PDB entry 2QF3 | X-ray diffraction, 2.04 A resolution | chains A and B of the 3 polymer chains in the assembly

Chain A (and B):
Molecule: Protease degS
Source organism: Escherichia coli
Notes: EC 3.4.21.-; chain B of this document is another copy of the same molecule, construct and numbering; everything in this record applies to it too
Reference sequence: P0AEE3 (DEGS_ECOLI); numbering as in UniProt (aligned over 27-256)
Sequence (243 residues; each row starts with the number of its first residue):
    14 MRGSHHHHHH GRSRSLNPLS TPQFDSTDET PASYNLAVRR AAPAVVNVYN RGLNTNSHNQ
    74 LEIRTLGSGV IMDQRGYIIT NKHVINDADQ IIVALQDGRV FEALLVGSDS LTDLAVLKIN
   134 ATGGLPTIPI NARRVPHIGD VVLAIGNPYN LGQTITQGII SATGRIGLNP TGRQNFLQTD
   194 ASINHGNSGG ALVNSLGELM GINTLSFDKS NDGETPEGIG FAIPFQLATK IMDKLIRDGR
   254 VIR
Disordered / not traced: 14-35, 67-70, 179-187, 221-228 (chain B: 14-37, 68-74, 221-227, 252-256)
Construct notes: expression tag (14-26)
UniProt features mapped onto this chain:
  - active site (Charge relay system): H96, D126, S201
  - binding site (substrate): T184
  - mutagenesis: D122 (D122A: Causes substantial reduction of peptidase activity. Binds activator peptides), Y162 (Y162A: Loss of peptidase activity. Binds activator peptides; Y162F: Loss of 60% of peptidase activity), R178 (R178A: Causes substantial reduction of peptidase activity), P183 (P183A: Loss of peptidase activity. Also affects an interface contact between the PDZ and protease domains), Q191 (Q191A: Loss of peptidase activity), H198 (H198A: Behaves like wild-type; H198P: Partially bypasses the requirement for peptide activation, acts synergistically with mutations that disrupt contacts between the protease and PDZ domains and ...), S201 (S201A: Does not restore RseA degradation in a degS disruption. Loss of RseA degradation), E227 (E227A: Loss of peptidase activity), K243 (K243D: Increases the basal rate of RseA cleavage 3-fold, acts synergistically with an rseB disruption), R256 (R256A: Dramatically increases the basal rate of RseA cleavage; R256D: Dramatically increases the basal rate of RseA cleavage)

Interface between chain A and chain B:
Contacting residue pairs - 55 pairs, chain A then chain B:
  F37(A) - R53(B)
  F37(A) - P142(B)  hydrophobic
  S39(A) - R53(B)
  S39(A) - R147(B)  hydrogen bond (backbone-side chain)
  S39(A) - L209(B)
  S39(A) - E211(B)  hydrogen bond
  T40(A) - N144(B)
  T40(A) - R146(B)
  T40(A) - R147(B)
  E42(A) - R53(B)  salt bridge
  E42(A) - R147(B)  hydrogen bond (backbone-side chain)
  E42(A) - L209(B)
  T43(A) - L209(B)
  P44(A) - R147(B)
  P44(A) - N207(B)
  P44(A) - S208(B)
  P44(A) - L209(B)  hydrophobic
  A45(A) - D153(B)
  A45(A) - V154(B)  hydrogen bond (backbone-backbone)
  A45(A) - S208(B)  hydrogen bond (backbone-side chain)
  S46(A) - G152(B)
  S46(A) - D153(B)  hydrogen bond
  Y47(A) - G152(B)  hydrogen bond (backbone-backbone)
  Y47(A) - V154(B)  hydrophobic
  Y47(A) - I172(B)  hydrophobic
  N48(A) - H150(B)
  N48(A) - I151(B)  hydrogen bond (side chain-backbone)
  Y162(A) - P183(B)
  Y162(A) - T228(B)
  Y162(A) - P229(B)
  Y162(A) - I232(B)  hydrophobic
  N163(A) - P183(B)
  L164(A) - R178(B)  hydrogen bond (backbone-side chain)
  L164(A) - P183(B)  hydrophobic
  L164(A) - Q191(B)
  L164(A) - I232(B)  hydrophobic
  G165(A) - R178(B)  hydrogen bond (backbone-side chain)
  Q166(A) - R178(B)  hydrogen bond (backbone-side chain)
  T167(A) - S174(B)
  T167(A) - R178(B)  hydrogen bond
  T167(A) - Q191(B)  hydrogen bond
  I168(A) - I151(B)  hydrophobic
  I168(A) - I172(B)
  I168(A) - S174(B)  hydrogen bond (backbone-side chain)
  T169(A) - D193(B)
  Q170(A) - Q170(B)  hydrogen bond
  Q170(A) - I172(B)
  Q170(A) - D193(B)  hydrogen bond (backbone-side chain)
  S195(A) - E230(B)  hydrogen bond
  S195(A) - G231(B)
  N197(A) - P229(B)
  N197(A) - E230(B)  hydrogen bond (side chain-backbone)
  N197(A) - I232(B)
  E230(A) - E230(B)
  G231(A) - E230(B)  hydrogen bond (backbone-side chain)
Also at the interface, not in a pair above, chain A (28 interface residues in all): V51, L156, P161, D193, P229
Also at the interface, not in a pair above, chain B (31 interface residues in all): Y47, A175, N182, F220, F234

In short:
28 residues of chain A and 31 residues of chain B are in contact, with 19 hydrogen bonds and 1 salt bridge.
Polar pairs include E42(A)-R53(B), S39(A)-R147(B) and S39(A)-E211(B). From UniProt: 3 active-site residues,
substrate-binding residue T184(A) and 10 mutagenesis sites on chain A.
Chain A and chain B are both Protease degS (Escherichia coli); the structure, Structure of the delta PDZ
truncation of the DegS protease, was determined by X-ray diffraction together with 2QF0 and 2QGR from the same
study.
